PDB entry 5S5R | X-ray diffraction, 2.30 A resolution | chains B and E of the 6 polymer chains in the assembly

[Chain B]
Protein: Tubulin beta-2B chain
Organism: Bos taurus
UniProtKB: Q6B856 (TBB2B_BOVIN); the author numbering skips numbers that UniProt does not, so the offset changes along the chain: 1-42 = UniProt 1-42; 45-360 = UniProt 43-358; 369-455 = UniProt 359-445
Amino-acid sequence (445 residues; numbered 1 to 455; 10 numbers in that range are skipped by the numbering (no residue carries them; nothing is unmodelled there); the number before each row is that of its first residue):
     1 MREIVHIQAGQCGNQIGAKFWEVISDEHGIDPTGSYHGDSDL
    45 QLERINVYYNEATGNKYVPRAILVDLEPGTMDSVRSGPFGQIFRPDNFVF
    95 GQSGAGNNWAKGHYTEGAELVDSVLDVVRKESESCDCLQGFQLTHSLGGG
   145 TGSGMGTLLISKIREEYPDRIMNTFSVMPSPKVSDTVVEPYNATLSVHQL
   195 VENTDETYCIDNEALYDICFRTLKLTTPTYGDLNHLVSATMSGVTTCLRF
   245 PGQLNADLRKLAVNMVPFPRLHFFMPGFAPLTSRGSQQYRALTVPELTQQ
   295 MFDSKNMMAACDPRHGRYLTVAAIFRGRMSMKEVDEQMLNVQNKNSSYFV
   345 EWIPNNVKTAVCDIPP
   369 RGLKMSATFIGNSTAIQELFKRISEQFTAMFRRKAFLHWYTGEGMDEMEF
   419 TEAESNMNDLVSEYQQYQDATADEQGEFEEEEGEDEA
Not modelled in the structure: 279-280, 438-455
Curated features (UniProtKB/Swiss-Prot):
  - motif: Met1 to Ile4 (MREI motif)
  - binding site (GTP): Gln11, Glu71, Ser140, Gly144, Thr145, Gly146, Asn206, Asn228
  - binding site (Mg(2+)): Glu71
  - modified residue: Ser40 (Phosphoserine), Thr57 (Phosphothreonine), Lys60 (N6-acetyllysine), Ser174 (Phosphoserine), Thr287 (Phosphothreonine), Thr292 (Phosphothreonine), Arg320 (Omega-N-methylarginine), Glu448 (5-glutamyl polyglutamate)
  - cross-link (Glycyl lysine isopeptide (Lys-Gly)): Lys60 (interchain with G-Cter in ubiquitin), Lys326 (interchain with G-Cter in ubiquitin)
Ion coordination: Mg2+: Gln11 (together with GDP); Ca2+: Glu113 (shared with 1 residue of chain C)
Ligand contacts:
  - GDP (guanosine-5'-diphosphate): Gly10, Gln11, Cys12, Gln15, Ile16, Ala99, Asn101, Ser140, Gly142, Gly143, Gly144, Thr145, Gly146, Ser147, Val171, Pro173, Val177, Asp179, Glu183, Asn206, Leu209, Tyr224, Leu227, Asn228
  - N-(4-methyl-2-oxidanyl-phenyl)propanamide (GVV): Ala99, Gly100, Asn101, Asn102, Lys105, Val182, Trp407, Tyr408

[Chain E]
Protein: Stathmin-4
Organism: Rattus norvegicus
UniProtKB: P63043 (STMN4_RAT); residues 5-145 here correspond to UniProt positions 49-189 (UniProt number = residue number + 44)
Amino-acid sequence (143 residues; row label = number of the first residue in the row):
     3 MADMEVIELNKCTSGQSFEVILKPPSFDGVPEFNASLPRRRDPSLEEIQK
    53 KLEAAEERRKYQEAELLKHLAEKREHEREVIQKAIEENNNFIKMAKEKLA
   103 QKMESNKENREAHLAAMLERLQEKDKHAEEVRKNKELKEEASR
Not modelled in the structure: 3-5, 29-43, 144-145
Construct notes: initiating methionine (3); expression tag (4)
Curated features (UniProtKB/Swiss-Prot):
  - modified residue: Ser46 (Phosphoserine)

[Interface between chain B and chain E]
Pairs across the interface (25):
  His107(B) with Lys75(E), hydrogen bond
  Tyr108(B) with His78(E), hydrogen bond; Glu79(E); Val82(E), hydrophobic; Ile83(E)
  Leu152(B) with Glu79(E)
  Ser155(B) with Leu72(E); Lys75(E); Arg76(E), hydrogen bond
  Lys156(B) with Arg76(E); Glu79(E), salt bridge
  Arg158(B) with Leu68(E)
  Glu159(B) with Leu72(E); Arg76(E), salt bridge
  Pro162(B) with Glu65(E)
  Gln193(B) with Lys75(E)
  Glu196(B) with His71(E), salt bridge
  Thr409(B) with Glu89(E)
  Glu411(B) with Val82(E); Ala86(E)
  Gly412(B) with Val82(E); Lys85(E); Ala86(E)
  Met413(B) with Val82(E)
  Glu417(B) with His78(E), salt bridge
Also at the interface, not in a pair above, chain B (17 interface residues in all): Thr109, Gly410
Also at the interface, not in a pair above, chain E (14 interface residues in all): Leu69

[In short]
17 residues of chain B and 14 residues of chain E are in contact, with 3 hydrogen bonds and 4 salt bridges.
Polar contacts include Lys156(B)-Glu79(E), Glu159(B)-Arg76(E) and Glu196(B)-His71(E). Chain B binds GDP and
N-(4-methyl-2-oxidanyl-phenyl)propanamide.
Chain B is Tubulin beta-2B chain (Bos taurus) and chain E is Stathmin-4 (Rattus norvegicus); the structure,
Tubulin-Z33452106-complex, was determined by X-ray diffraction (same publication as 5S4L, 5S4M, 5S4N, 5S4O,
5S4P, 5S4Q and 52 further entries).
